Entry 9JVP (electron microscopy, 2.15 A resolution); this record covers chains D and U of the 21 polymer chains in the assembly.

Chain D:
Protein: ATP-dependent Clp protease ATP-binding subunit ClpC1
From: Mycobacterium tuberculosis H37Rv
UniProtKB: P9WPC9 (CLPC1_MYCTU); residue numbers follow UniProt; this construct covers 168-824
Chain sequence (657 residues; each row starts with the number of its first residue):
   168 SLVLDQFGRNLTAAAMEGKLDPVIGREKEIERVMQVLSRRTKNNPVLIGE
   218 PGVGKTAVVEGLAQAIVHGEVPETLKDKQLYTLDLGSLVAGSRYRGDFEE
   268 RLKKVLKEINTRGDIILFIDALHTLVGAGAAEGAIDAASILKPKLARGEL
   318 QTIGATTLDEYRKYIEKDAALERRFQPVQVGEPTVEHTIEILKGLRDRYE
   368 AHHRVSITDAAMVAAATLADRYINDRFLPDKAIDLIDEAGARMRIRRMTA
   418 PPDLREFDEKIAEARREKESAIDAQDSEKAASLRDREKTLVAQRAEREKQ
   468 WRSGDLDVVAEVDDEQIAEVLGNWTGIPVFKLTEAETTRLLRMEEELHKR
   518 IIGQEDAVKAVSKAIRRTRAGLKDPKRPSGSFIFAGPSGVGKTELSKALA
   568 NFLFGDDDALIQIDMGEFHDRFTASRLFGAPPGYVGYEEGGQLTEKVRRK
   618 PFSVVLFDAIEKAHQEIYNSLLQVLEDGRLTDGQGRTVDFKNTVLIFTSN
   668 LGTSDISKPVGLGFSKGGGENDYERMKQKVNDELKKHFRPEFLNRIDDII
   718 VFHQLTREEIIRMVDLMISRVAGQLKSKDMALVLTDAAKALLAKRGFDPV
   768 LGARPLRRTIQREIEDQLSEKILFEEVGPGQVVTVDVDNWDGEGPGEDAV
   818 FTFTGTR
Disordered / not traced: 416-476, 669-678, 684-692, 804-815, 822-824
Differences from the reference sequence: engineered mutation Ala288 (Glu in P9WPC9), Ser444 (Phe in P9WPC9), Ala626 (Glu in P9WPC9)
Bound ions: Mg2+ site 1: Thr223 (together with ATP); Mg2+ site 2: Thr560 (together with ATP)
Residues lining bound ligands:
  - ATP (adenosine-5'-triphosphate), molecule 1: Asp188, Pro189, Val190, Ile191, Gly192, Arg193, Glu217, Pro218, Gly219, Val220, Gly221, Lys222, Thr223, Ala224, Thr324, His354, Ile358, Leu362, Tyr366, Pro396, Asp397, Ile400
  - ATP, molecule 2: Thr208, Arg314, Ala337, Arg340, Arg341
  - ATP, molecule 3: Arg517, Ile518, Ile519, Gln521, Pro554, Ser555, Gly556, Val557, Gly558, Lys559, Thr560, Glu561, Asp625, Asn667, Leu722, Met730, Leu733, Met734, Ala770, Arg771, Arg774
  - ATP, molecule 4: Glu643, Glu708, Arg712
UniProt features mapped onto this chain:
  - binding site (ATP): Gly216 to Thr223, Gly553 to Thr560

Chain U:
Protein: Beta-casein
From: Bos grunniens
UniProtKB: P02666 (CASB_BOVIN); residues 1-24 here = UniProt positions 1-24
Chain sequence (24 residues; each row starts with the number of its first residue):
     1 MKVLILACLVALALARELEELNVP

Interface between chain D and chain U:
Pairs across the interface (28):
  Arg260(D) with Glu17(U); Leu18(U)
  Tyr261(D) with Glu17(U); Leu18(U); Glu20(U)
  Arg262(D) with Glu17(U); Leu18(U), hydrogen bond (backbone-backbone); Glu19(U), salt bridge
  Gly263(D) with Glu17(U), hydrogen bond (backbone-side chain)
  Glu266(D) with Glu17(U)
  Gly294(D) with Leu14(U)
  Ala297(D) with Leu14(U); Ala15(U)
  Ala298(D) with Ala15(U); Arg16(U); Glu17(U)
  Glu299(D) with Arg16(U); Glu17(U)
  Gly300(D) with Glu17(U)
  Ala301(D) with Glu17(U), hydrogen bond (backbone-side chain)
  Gly600(D) with Leu4(U); Ile5(U), hydrogen bond (backbone-backbone)
  Tyr601(D) with Lys2(U); Val3(U); Leu4(U), hydrophobic; Ile5(U)
  Val602(D) with Val3(U), hydrogen bond (backbone-backbone); Ile5(U), hydrophobic
Other interface residues (no listed pair), chain D (15 interface residues in all): Gly603
Other interface residues (no listed pair), chain U (12 interface residues in all): Leu6

In short:
15 residues of chain D face 12 of chain U across their interface; the contacts include 5 hydrogen bonds and 1
salt bridge. Polar pairs include Arg262(D)-Glu19(U), Gly263(D)-Glu17(U) and Ala301(D)-Glu17(U). Ligands of
chain D: 4 copies of ATP.
Chain D is ATP-dependent Clp protease ATP-binding subunit ClpC1 (Mycobacterium tuberculosis H37Rv) and chain U
is Beta-casein (Bos grunniens); the structure, CryoEM structure of M. tuberculosis ClpC1P1P2 complex bound to
bortezomib, conformation 3, was determined by electron microscopy.
